PDB entry 3TGU | X-ray diffraction, 2.70 A resolution | chains D and J of the 20 polymer chains in the assembly

== Chain D ==
Molecule: Mitochondrial cytochrome c1, heme protein
From: Gallus gallus
Notes: EC 1.10.2.2
Reference sequence: D0VX26 (D0VX26_CHICK); residues 1-241 here = UniProt positions 1-241
Sequence (241 residues; each row starts with the number of its first residue):
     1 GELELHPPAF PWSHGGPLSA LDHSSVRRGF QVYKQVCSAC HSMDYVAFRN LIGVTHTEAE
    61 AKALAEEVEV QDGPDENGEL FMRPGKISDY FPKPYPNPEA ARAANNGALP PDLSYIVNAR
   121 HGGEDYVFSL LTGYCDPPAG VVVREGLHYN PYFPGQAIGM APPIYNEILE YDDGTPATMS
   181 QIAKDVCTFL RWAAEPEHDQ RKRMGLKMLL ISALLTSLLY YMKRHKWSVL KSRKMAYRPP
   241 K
Glycans and other covalent adducts: heme c (HEC) linked to Cys37, Cys40
Bound ions: heme c Fe: His41, Met160
Residues lining bound ligands: heme c (HEC): Val32, Val36, His41, Asn105, Ala108, Leu109, Pro110, Pro111, Leu113, Ile116, Arg120, Tyr126, Val127, Leu130, Leu131, Phe153, Ile158, Gly159, Met160, Pro163, Ile164, Val186, Leu190

== Chain J ==
Molecule: Mitochondrial ubiquinol-cytochrome c reductase 7.2 kda protein
From: Gallus gallus
Notes: EC 1.10.2.2
Reference sequence: D0VX27 (D0VX27_CHICK); residues 4-64 here correspond to UniProt positions 1-61 (UniProt number = residue number - 3)
Sequence (61 residues; each row starts with the number of its first residue):
     4 ALLRQAYSAL FRRTSTFALT VVLGAVLFER AFDQGADAIF EHLNEGKLWK HIKHKYEASE
    64 E

== Interface between chain D and chain J ==
Pairs across the interface (37; chain D residue first):
  Ser13(D) - Lys50(J)  hydrogen bond (backbone-side chain)
  Leu18(D) - Phe43(J)
  Leu18(D) - Asn47(J)  hydrogen bond (backbone-side chain)
  Ser19(D) - Asn47(J)
  Ala20(D) - Phe43(J)  hydrophobic
  Ala20(D) - Asn47(J)  hydrogen bond (backbone-side chain)
  Ala20(D) - Lys50(J)  hydrogen bond (backbone-side chain)
  Ala20(D) - Leu51(J)  hydrophobic
  Leu21(D) - Lys50(J)
  Asp22(D) - Lys50(J)
  His23(D) - Lys50(J)  hydrogen bond (backbone-backbone)
  His23(D) - Leu51(J)
  His23(D) - Trp52(J)  hydrogen bond (side chain-backbone)
  Ser24(D) - Ile55(J)
  Arg27(D) - Tyr59(J)
  Gly53(D) - Trp52(J)
  Val54(D) - Trp52(J)
  Thr55(D) - Trp52(J)
  His56(D) - Trp52(J)
  Thr57(D) - Trp52(J)
  Thr57(D) - Tyr59(J)
  Thr57(D) - Glu60(J)
  Glu60(D) - Tyr59(J)
  Glu60(D) - Glu63(J)
  Asp199(D) - Phe43(J)
  Asp199(D) - Leu51(J)
  Arg203(D) - Asp40(J)  salt bridge
  Arg203(D) - Phe43(J)
  Arg203(D) - Glu44(J)  salt bridge
  Leu206(D) - Ala39(J)
  Lys207(D) - Phe35(J)
  Lys207(D) - Asp36(J)  salt bridge
  Lys207(D) - Ala39(J)
  Lys207(D) - Asp40(J)
  Leu210(D) - Phe35(J)  hydrophobic
  Ile211(D) - Phe31(J)  hydrophobic
  Ile211(D) - Phe35(J)  hydrophobic
Interface residues without a listed pair, chain D (24 interface residues in all): His14, Lys202, Leu214
Interface residues without a listed pair, chain J (18 interface residues in all): Ile42, Leu46, Lys58

== Overview ==
Chain D and chain J form an interface of 24 and 18 residues respectively, with 6 hydrogen bonds and 3 salt
bridges. Polar pairs include Arg203(D)-Asp40(J), Arg203(D)-Glu44(J) and Lys207(D)-Asp36(J). Heme c is
covalently linked to Cys40(D).
Here chain D is Mitochondrial cytochrome c1, heme protein and chain J is Mitochondrial ubiquinol-cytochrome c
reductase 7.2 kda protein, both from Gallus gallus. Entry 3TGU (Cytochrome bc1 complex from chicken with
pfvs-designed moa inhibitor bound) was determined by X-ray diffraction.
